4J8U - chains E and I of the 10 polymer chains in the assembly; structure by X-ray diffraction, 2.38 A resolution.

[Chain E]
Molecule: Histone H3.2
Source organism: Xenopus laevis
UniProt: P84233 (H32_XENLA); residues 1-135 here correspond to UniProt positions 2-136 (UniProt number = residue number + 1)
Amino-acid sequence (135 residues; each row starts with the number of its first residue):
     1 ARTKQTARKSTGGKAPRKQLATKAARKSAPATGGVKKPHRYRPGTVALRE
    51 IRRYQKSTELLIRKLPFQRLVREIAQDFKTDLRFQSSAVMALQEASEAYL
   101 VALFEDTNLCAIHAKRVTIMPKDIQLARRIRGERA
Not modelled in the structure: 1-37, 135
Sequence notes: conflict Ala102 (Gly103 in P84233)
Bound ions: Mg2+ near Asp77 (its only coordinating residue here)
UniProt features mapped onto this chain:
  - modified residue: Arg2 (Asymmetric dimethylarginine), Thr3 (Phosphothreonine), Lys4 (Allysine), Gln5 (5-glutamyl dopamine), Thr6 (Phosphothreonine), Arg8 (Citrulline), Lys9 (N6,N6,N6-trimethyllysine), Ser10 (ADP-ribosylserine), Thr11 (Phosphothreonine), Lys14 (N6-(2-hydroxyisobutyryl)lysine), Arg17 (Asymmetric dimethylarginine), Lys18 (N6-(2-hydroxyisobutyryl)lysine), Lys23 (N6-(2-hydroxyisobutyryl)lysine), Arg26 (Citrulline), Lys27 (N6,N6,N6-trimethyllysine), Ser28 (ADP-ribosylserine), Lys36 (N6,N6,N6-trimethyllysine), Lys37 (N6-methyllysine), Tyr41 (Phosphotyrosine), Lys56 (N6,N6,N6-trimethyllysine) and 8 more in UniProt
  - lipidation: Cys110 (S-palmitoyl cysteine)

[Chain I]
Molecule: 145-nt DNA strand
Sequence (145 nucleotides; numbered -72 to 72; the number before each row is that of its first residue; numbers below 1 keep their minus sign (DA-72 is residue -72)):
   -72 ATCAATATCCACCTGCAGATACTACCAAAAGTGTATTTGGAAACTGCTCC
   -22 ATCAAAAGGCATGTTCAGCTGAATCAGCTGAACATGCCTTTTGATGGAGC
    28 AGTTTCCAAATACACTTTTGGTAGTATCTGCAGGTGGATATTGAT

[Chain E / chain I interface]
Pairs across the interface (28; chain E residue first):
  His39(E) - DA-68(I)  phosphate contact
  His39(E) - DT-67(I)  sugar contact
  Arg40(E) - DA9(I)  hydrogen bond to the base
  Arg40(E) - DC10(I)  hydrogen bond to the sugar
  Tyr41(E) - DT-67(I)  sugar contact
  Tyr41(E) - DA-66(I)  sugar contact
  Tyr41(E) - DA9(I)  sugar contact
  Tyr41(E) - DC10(I)  hydrogen bond to the phosphate
  Arg42(E) - DA9(I)  phosphate contact
  Pro43(E) - DA8(I)  phosphate contact
  Pro43(E) - DA9(I)  sugar contact
  Gly44(E) - DA8(I)  hydrogen bond to the phosphate
  Gly44(E) - DA9(I)  hydrogen bond to the phosphate
  Thr45(E) - DA9(I)  hydrogen bond to the phosphate
  Val46(E) - DA9(I)  hydrogen bond to the phosphate
  Val46(E) - DC10(I)  phosphate contact
  Ala47(E) - DA9(I)  hydrogen bond to the phosphate
  Arg49(E) - DA-66(I)  phosphate contact
  Arg49(E) - DT-65(I)  phosphate contact
  Arg63(E) - DT17(I)  phosphate contact
  Arg63(E) - DT18(I)  salt bridge to the phosphate
  Lys64(E) - DT18(I)  hydrogen bond to the phosphate
  Leu65(E) - DT17(I)  phosphate contact
  Leu65(E) - DT18(I)  hydrogen bond to the phosphate
  Pro66(E) - DT17(I)  phosphate contact
  Arg69(E) - DT17(I)  salt bridge to the phosphate
  Arg83(E) - DA25(I)  sugar contact
  Arg83(E) - DG26(I)  sugar contact
Other interface residues (no listed pair), chain E (18 interface residues in all): Lys56, Lys115
Other interface residues (no listed pair), chain I (15 interface residues in all): DC-64, DG-2, DA-1, DT16

[Summary]
18 residues of chain E face 15 of chain I across their interface; the contacts include 10 hydrogen bonds and 2
salt bridges. Polar contacts include Arg40(E)-DA9(I), Arg40(E)-DC10(I) and Tyr41(E)-DC10(I).
Chain E is Histone H3.2 (Xenopus laevis) and chain I is a 145-nt DNA strand; the structure, X-ray structure of
NCP145 with chlorido(eta-6-p-cymene)(N-phenyl-2-pyridinecarbothioamide)osmium(II), was determined by X-ray
diffraction (same publication as 4J8V, 4J8X and 4J8W).
